Entry 7TFO (electron microscopy, 4.10 A resolution (low resolution: residue-level contacts below are approximate; hydrogen-bond / salt-bridge calls are withheld)); this record covers chains A and X of the 12 polymer chains in the assembly.

# Chain A
Protein: Envelope glycoprotein BG505 SOSIP.664 - gp120
From: Human immunodeficiency virus 1
UniProt: A0A6H1VH54 (A0A6H1VH54_9PLVG); the construct lacks a stretch of the UniProt sequence and is renumbered around it, so the offset changes along the chain: 31-139 = UniProt 30-138; 148-185 = UniProt 139-176; 189-309 = UniProt 188-308; 312-321 = UniProt 309-318; 2 more segments
Amino-acid sequence (481 residues; each row starts with the number of its first residue; note: 14 numbers in that range are skipped by the numbering (no residue carries them; nothing is unmodelled there); a row labelled like 185A-185K holds insertion residues (185A, then the next letters in order)):
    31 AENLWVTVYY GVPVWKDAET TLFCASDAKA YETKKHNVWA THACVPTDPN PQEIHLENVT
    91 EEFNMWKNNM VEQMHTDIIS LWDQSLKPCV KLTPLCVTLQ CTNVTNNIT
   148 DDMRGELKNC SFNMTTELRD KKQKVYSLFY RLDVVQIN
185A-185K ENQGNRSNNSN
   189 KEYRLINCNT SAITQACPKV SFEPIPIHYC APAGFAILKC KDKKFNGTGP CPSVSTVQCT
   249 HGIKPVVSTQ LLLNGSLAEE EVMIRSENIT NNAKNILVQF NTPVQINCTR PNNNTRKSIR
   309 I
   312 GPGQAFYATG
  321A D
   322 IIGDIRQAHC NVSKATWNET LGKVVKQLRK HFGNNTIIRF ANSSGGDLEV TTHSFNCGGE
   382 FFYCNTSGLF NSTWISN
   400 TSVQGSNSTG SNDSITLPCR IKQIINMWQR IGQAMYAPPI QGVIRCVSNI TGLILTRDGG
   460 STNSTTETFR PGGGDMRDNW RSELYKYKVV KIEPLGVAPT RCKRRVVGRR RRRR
Disordered / not traced: 31-33, 70-71, 148-149, 163-170, 185A-185K, 267-268, 312-314, 325, 354-355, 400-412, 459-462, 505-513
Differences from the reference sequence: conflict Lys64 (Glu63 in A0A6H1VH54), Ser375 (Tyr373 in A0A6H1VH54), Cys501 (Ala498 in A0A6H1VH54), Arg509 (Glu506 in A0A6H1VH54); expression tag (512-513)
Cystine bridges: Cys54-Cys74, Cys119-Cys205, Cys126-Cys196, Cys131-Cys157, Cys218-Cys247, Cys228-Cys239, Cys296-Cys331, Cys378-Cys445, Cys385-Cys418
Glycans and other covalent adducts: N-acetylglucosamine (NAG) linked to Asn197, Asn276, Asn363, Asn386
From the paper describing this entry:
  - post-translational modification sites: Asn197, Asn276
  - conformationally variable residues (side-chain flip): Asp57 to Glu62, Asn197

# Chain X
Protein: Envelope glycoprotein BG505 SOSIP.664 - gp41
From: Human immunodeficiency virus 1
UniProt: Q2N0S6 (Q2N0S6_9HIV1); residues 512-664 here correspond to UniProt positions 509-661 (UniProt number = residue number - 3)
Amino-acid sequence (153 residues; row label = number of the first residue in the row):
   512 AVGIGAVFLG FLGAAGSTMG AASMTLTVQA RNLLSGIVQQ QSNLLRAPEA QQHLLKLTVW
   572 GIKQLQARVL AVERYLRDQQ LLGIWGCSGK LICCTNVPWN SSWSNRNLSE IWDNMTWLQW
   632 DKEISNYTQI IYGLLEESQN QQEKNEQDLL ALD
Disordered / not traced: 512-513, 543-562, 658-664
Differences from the reference sequence: conflict Pro559 (Ile556 in Q2N0S6), Cys605 (Thr602 in Q2N0S6)
Cystine bridges: Cys598-Cys604

# Chain A / chain X interface
Contacting residue pairs (67; chain A residue first):
  Leu34(A) with Trp610(X)
  Trp35(A) with Thr606(X); Asn607(X); Val608(X); Pro609(X)
  Val36(A) with Thr606(X); Val608(X); Trp610(X)
  Thr37(A) with Cys604(X); Cys605(X)
  Val38(A) with Trp596(X); Cys598(X); Leu602(X); Cys604(X)
  Tyr39(A) with Leu602(X); Ile603(X); Trp623(X)
  Tyr40(A) with Leu537(X); Tyr586(X); Asp589(X); Leu602(X)
  Gly41(A) with Phe522(X)
  Val42(A) with Trp628(X)
  Pro43(A) with Phe522(X); Leu523(X); Ala525(X); Ala526(X); Trp628(X); Leu629(X)
  Val44(A) with Asp632(X)
  Trp45(A) with Leu523(X); Leu629(X)
  Tyr61(A) with Lys567(X); Trp571(X)
  Cys74(A) with Trp571(X)
  Val75(A) with Trp571(X); Lys574(X)
  Pro76(A) with Trp571(X)
  Gln82(A) with Leu520(X)
  Ile84(A) with Gly524(X)
  Leu86(A) with Gly524(X)
  Glu87(A) with Gly527(X)
  Asn88(A) with Gly527(X)
  Ala221(A) with Ala582(X); Arg585(X)
  Gly222(A) with Phe519(X); Arg585(X)
  Ile491(A) with Phe519(X); Leu523(X)
  Pro493(A) with Asp589(X)
  Leu494(A) with Leu592(X); Trp596(X); Tyr643(X)
  Val496(A) with Trp628(X); Trp631(X)
  Ala497(A) with Trp623(X); Trp628(X)
  Pro498(A) with Trp610(X); Ile622(X); Trp631(X)
  Thr499(A) with Trp623(X)
  Arg500(A) with Leu619(X)
  Cys501(A) with Cys605(X)
  Lys502(A) with Cys605(X)
  Arg503(A) with Cys605(X); Asn607(X)
  Arg504(A) with Asn607(X)
Other interface residues (no listed pair), chain A (41 interface residues in all): Phe53, Cys54, Ala73, Glu91, Ala224, Thr244
Other interface residues (no listed pair), chain X (42 interface residues in all): Gly516, Gln575, Gln590, Leu593, Ile642, Leu646

# Summary
41 residues of chain A face 42 of chain X across their interface. Covalently linked N-acetylglucosamine: at
Asn197(A), Asn276(A), Asn363(A) and Asn386(A). From the paper: modification sites Asn197(A) and Asn276(A);
conformational variability at Asp57(A) and Asn197(A).
Chain A is Envelope glycoprotein BG505 SOSIP.664 - gp120 and chain X is Envelope glycoprotein BG505 SOSIP.664
- gp41, both from Human immunodeficiency virus 1; the structure, Cryo-EM structure of HIV-1 Env trimer BG505
SOSIP.664 in complex with CD4bs antibody Ab1573, was determined by electron microscopy, deposited together
with 7RYU, 7RYV and 7TFN.
